5KCC - chains A and B of the 4 polymer chains in the assembly; structure by X-ray diffraction, 2.39 A resolution.

== Chain A (and B) ==
Protein: Estrogen receptor
From: Homo sapiens
Notes: fragment: ligand-binding domain; chain B of this document is another copy of the same molecule, construct and numbering; everything in this record applies to it too
Reference sequence: P03372 (ESR1_HUMAN), isoform P03372-3; residues 298-554 here correspond to UniProt positions 125-381 (UniProt number = residue number - 173)
Chain sequence (257 residues; each row starts with the number of its first residue):
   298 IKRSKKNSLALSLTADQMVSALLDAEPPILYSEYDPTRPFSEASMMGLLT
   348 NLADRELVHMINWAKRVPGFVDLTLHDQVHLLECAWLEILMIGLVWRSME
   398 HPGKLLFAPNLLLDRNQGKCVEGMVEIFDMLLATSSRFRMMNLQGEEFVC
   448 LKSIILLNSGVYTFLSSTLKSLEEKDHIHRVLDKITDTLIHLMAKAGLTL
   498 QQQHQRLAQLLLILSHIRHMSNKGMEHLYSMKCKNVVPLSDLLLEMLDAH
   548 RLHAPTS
Unresolved in the structure: 298-304, 461-467, 549-554 (chain B: 298-303, 332-336, 461-472, 530-531, 550-554)
Differences from the reference sequence: engineered mutation Ser-537 (Tyr364 in P03372)
Residues lining bound ligands: OB1 ((1S,2R,4S)-5,6-bis(4-hydroxyphenyl)-N-phenyl-7-oxabicyclo[2.2.1]hept-5-ene-2-sulfonamide): Met-343, Leu-346, Thr-347, Ala-350, Glu-353, Leu-387, Met-388, Leu-391, Arg-394, Phe-404, Val-418, Glu-419, Gly-420, Met-421, Ile-424, Phe-425, Leu-428, Met-517, Gly-521, His-524, Leu-525, Leu-540
From the paper describing this entry:
  - conformationally variable residues (helix shift): His-524
  - binding site for OB1: His-524
  - mutagenesis - Y537S: increased stability (citing earlier work)
  - binding site for OB1: Arg-394 (proposed by the authors, not directly observed)

== Interface between chain A and chain B ==
Residue-residue contacts (52):
  Thr-431(A) / Tyr-459(B)
  Arg-434(A) / Tyr-459(B)
  Ile-451(A) / Leu-509(B)  hydrophobic
  Asn-455(A) / Leu-509(B)  hydrogen bond (side chain-backbone)
  Tyr-459(A) / Ala-430(B)
  Tyr-459(A) / Ile-510(B)
  Tyr-459(A) / His-513(B)
  Thr-460(A) / His-513(B)
  Asp-480(A) / Gln-502(B)
  Asp-480(A) / Gln-506(B)  hydrogen bond
  Thr-483(A) / His-501(B)
  Thr-483(A) / Ala-505(B)
  Asp-484(A) / Gln-498(B)  hydrogen bond
  Asp-484(A) / His-501(B)  salt bridge
  Asp-484(A) / Gln-502(B)  hydrogen bond
  Ile-487(A) / His-501(B)
  Leu-497(A) / Leu-497(B)  hydrophobic
  Gln-498(A) / Asp-484(B)  hydrogen bond
  His-501(A) / Thr-483(B)
  His-501(A) / Ile-487(B)
  His-501(A) / His-501(B)
  His-501(A) / Leu-504(B)
  Gln-502(A) / Asp-480(B)
  Gln-502(A) / Asp-484(B)  hydrogen bond
  Leu-504(A) / His-501(B)
  Ala-505(A) / Thr-483(B)
  Ala-505(A) / Leu-508(B)  hydrophobic
  Gln-506(A) / Asp-480(B)  hydrogen bond
  Leu-508(A) / Ala-505(B)  hydrophobic
  Leu-508(A) / Leu-508(B)  hydrophobic
  Leu-509(A) / Ile-451(B)  hydrophobic
  Leu-509(A) / Asn-455(B)  hydrogen bond (backbone-side chain)
  Leu-509(A) / Leu-508(B)  hydrophobic
  Ile-510(A) / Tyr-459(B)
  Leu-511(A) / Leu-509(B)  hydrophobic
  Leu-511(A) / Ser-512(B)
  Ser-512(A) / Leu-511(B)
  Ser-512(A) / Arg-515(B)  hydrogen bond
  His-513(A) / Asn-455(B)  hydrogen bond (side chain-backbone)
  His-513(A) / Val-458(B)
  His-513(A) / Tyr-459(B)
  Arg-515(A) / Ser-512(B)  hydrogen bond
  Arg-515(A) / His-513(B)
  Arg-515(A) / His-516(B)  hydrogen bond
  His-516(A) / Arg-515(B)
  His-516(A) / Asn-519(B)  hydrogen bond
  Asn-519(A) / His-516(B)  hydrogen bond
  Asn-519(A) / Asn-519(B)  hydrogen bond
  Lys-520(A) / His-547(B)  hydrogen bond (side chain-backbone)
  Glu-523(A) / Asn-519(B)
  Glu-523(A) / Glu-523(B)
  His-547(A) / Lys-520(B)  hydrogen bond (backbone-side chain)
Other interface residues (no listed pair), chain A (31 interface residues in all): Ala-430, Leu-479
Other interface residues (no listed pair), chain B (31 interface residues in all): Ser-456, His-476, Leu-479

== Summary ==
Chain A and chain B each contribute 31 residues to their interface; the contacts include 17 hydrogen bonds and
1 salt bridge. Polar contacts include Asp-484(A)/His-501(B), Asn-455(A)/Leu-509(B) and Asp-480(A)/Gln-506(B).
Ligands of chain A: compound OB1. The paper reports a binding site for OB1 at His-524(A) and Arg-394(A); Y537S
of chain A increases stability.
Chain A and chain B are both Estrogen receptor (Homo sapiens); the structure, Crystal Structure of the
ER-alpha Ligand-binding Domain (Y537S) in Complex with Oxabicyclic Heptene Sulfonamide (OBHS-N), was
determined by X-ray diffraction (same publication as 5KCD, 5KCE, 5KCF, 5KCT, 5KCU, 5KCW and 5KD9).
